PDB entry 6RRR | X-ray diffraction, 2.11 A resolution | chains A and B

== Chain A (and B) ==
Molecule: PvdP
From: Pseudomonas aeruginosa (strain ATCC 15692 / DSM 22644 / CIP 104116 / JCM 14847 / LMG 12228 / 1C / PRS 101 / PAO1)
Notes: fragment: PvdP; chain B of this document is another copy of the same molecule, construct and numbering; everything in this record applies to it too
UniProt: Q9I188 (Q9I188_PSEAE); residue numbers follow UniProt; this construct covers 1-544
Chain sequence (544 residues; row label = number of the first residue in the row):
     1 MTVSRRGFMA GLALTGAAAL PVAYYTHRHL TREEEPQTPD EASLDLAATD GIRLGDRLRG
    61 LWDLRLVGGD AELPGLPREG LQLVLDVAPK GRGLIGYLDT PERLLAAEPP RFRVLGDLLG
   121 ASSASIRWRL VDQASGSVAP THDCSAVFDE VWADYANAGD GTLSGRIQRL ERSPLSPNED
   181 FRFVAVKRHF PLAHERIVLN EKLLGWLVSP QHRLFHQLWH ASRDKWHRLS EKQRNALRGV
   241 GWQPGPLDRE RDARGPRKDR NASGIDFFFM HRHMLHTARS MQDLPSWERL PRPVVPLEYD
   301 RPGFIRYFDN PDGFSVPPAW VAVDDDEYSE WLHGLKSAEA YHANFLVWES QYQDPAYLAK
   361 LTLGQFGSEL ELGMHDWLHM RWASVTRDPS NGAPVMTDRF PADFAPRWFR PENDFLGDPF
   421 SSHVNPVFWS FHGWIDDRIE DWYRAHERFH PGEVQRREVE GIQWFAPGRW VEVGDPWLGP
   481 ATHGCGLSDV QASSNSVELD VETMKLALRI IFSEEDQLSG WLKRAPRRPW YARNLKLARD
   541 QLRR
Not modelled in the structure: 1-35, 154-156, 387-396, 488-497, 514-524, 542-544 (chain B: 1-35, 151-159, 175-177, 387-396, 485-495, 514-526, 542-544)
Modified / non-standard residues: Cys485 (s,S-(2-hydroxyethyl)thiocysteine; CME)
From the paper describing this entry:
  - contacts within the chain: Asp56-His333 (hydrogen bond), Asp86-Leu297 (hydrogen bond), Leu104-Arg301 (hydrogen bond), Ala106-Arg301 (hydrogen bond), Glu108-Arg301 (hydrogen bond)
  - conformationally variable residues (order/disorder transition): Tyr531

== Chain A / chain B interface ==
Residue-residue contacts (128; chain A residue first):
  Gln37(A) - Pro256(B)
  Thr38(A) - Lys258(B)  hydrogen bond (backbone-side chain)
  Thr38(A) - Asp259(B)
  Pro39(A) - Lys258(B)
  Pro39(A) - Leu372(B)
  Asp40(A) - Arg254(B)
  Asp40(A) - Lys258(B)  salt bridge
  Asp40(A) - Leu372(B)
  Glu41(A) - Leu372(B)
  Glu41(A) - Asn534(B)
  Glu41(A) - Lys536(B)
  Ala42(A) - Trp348(B)  hydrophobic
  Ala42(A) - Leu372(B)
  Ala42(A) - Gly373(B)
  Ala42(A) - Trp377(B)
  Ala42(A) - Lys536(B)
  Ser43(A) - Asn344(B)  hydrogen bond (backbone-side chain)
  Ser43(A) - Trp377(B)
  Ser43(A) - Lys536(B)
  Leu44(A) - Ala340(B)  hydrophobic
  Leu44(A) - Asn344(B)
  Leu44(A) - Trp377(B)
  Leu44(A) - Ala538(B)
  Leu44(A) - Gln541(B)
  Asp45(A) - Ala343(B)
  Asp45(A) - Asn344(B)  hydrogen bond (backbone-side chain)
  Leu46(A) - Ala343(B)  hydrophobic
  Leu46(A) - Asp540(B)
  Ala88(A) - His342(B)
  Gly91(A) - His342(B)
  Arg92(A) - His342(B)  hydrogen bond (backbone-backbone)
  Arg92(A) - Val347(B)
  Gly93(A) - His342(B)  hydrogen bond (backbone-backbone)
  Gly93(A) - Leu346(B)
  Ile95(A) - Leu346(B)  hydrophobic
  Arg113(A) - Arg289(B)
  Leu115(A) - Glu349(B)
  Leu115(A) - Ser350(B)
  Leu115(A) - Gln353(B)
  Gly116(A) - Ser350(B)  hydrogen bond (backbone-side chain)
  Asp117(A) - Ser350(B)  hydrogen bond
  Asp117(A) - Gln351(B)
  Leu119(A) - Val347(B)  hydrophobic
  Leu119(A) - Gln351(B)
  Arg127(A) - Asp354(B)  salt bridge
  Arg127(A) - Ala356(B)
  Arg129(A) - Ser350(B)  hydrogen bond
  Arg129(A) - Asp354(B)  salt bridge
  Val138(A) - Glu288(B)
  Val138(A) - Gln353(B)
  Pro140(A) - Gln353(B)
  Gln168(A) - Arg448(B)
  Arg169(A) - Arg448(B)  hydrogen bond (backbone-side chain)
  Leu170(A) - Pro355(B)  hydrophobic
  Leu170(A) - Arg448(B)
  Arg172(A) - Arg448(B)  hydrogen bond (backbone-side chain)
  Pro174(A) - Arg448(B)
  Pro174(A) - Pro451(B)  hydrophobic
  Arg254(A) - Asp40(B)
  Pro256(A) - Gln37(B)
  Lys258(A) - Thr38(B)  hydrogen bond (side chain-backbone)
  Lys258(A) - Pro39(B)
  Lys258(A) - Asp40(B)  salt bridge
  Asp259(A) - Thr38(B)
  Arg260(A) - Pro36(B)
  Glu288(A) - Val138(B)
  Arg289(A) - Arg113(B)
  Pro293(A) - Tyr299(B)  hydrogen bond (backbone-side chain)
  Val294(A) - Tyr299(B)  hydrogen bond (backbone-side chain)
  Val295(A) - Tyr299(B)  hydrophobic
  Pro296(A) - Tyr299(B)
  Glu298(A) - Arg292(B)  hydrogen bond (backbone-side chain)
  Glu298(A) - His342(B)  salt bridge
  Tyr299(A) - Pro293(B)  hydrogen bond (side chain-backbone)
  Tyr299(A) - Val294(B)  hydrogen bond (side chain-backbone)
  Tyr299(A) - Val295(B)  hydrophobic
  Tyr299(A) - Pro296(B)
  Glu339(A) - Leu46(B)
  Ala340(A) - Leu44(B)  hydrophobic
  His342(A) - Ala88(B)
  His342(A) - Gly91(B)
  His342(A) - Arg92(B)  hydrogen bond (backbone-backbone)
  His342(A) - Gly93(B)  hydrogen bond (backbone-backbone)
  His342(A) - Glu298(B)  salt bridge
  Ala343(A) - Asp45(B)
  Ala343(A) - Leu46(B)  hydrophobic
  Ala343(A) - Arg92(B)  hydrogen bond (backbone-side chain)
  Asn344(A) - Ser43(B)  hydrogen bond (side chain-backbone)
  Asn344(A) - Leu44(B)
  Asn344(A) - Asp45(B)  hydrogen bond (side chain-backbone)
  Leu346(A) - Gly93(B)
  Leu346(A) - Ile95(B)  hydrophobic
  Val347(A) - Arg92(B)
  Val347(A) - Gly93(B)
  Val347(A) - Leu119(B)  hydrophobic
  Trp348(A) - Ala42(B)  hydrophobic
  Ser350(A) - Leu115(B)
  Ser350(A) - Gly116(B)  hydrogen bond (side chain-backbone)
  Ser350(A) - Asp117(B)  hydrogen bond
  Ser350(A) - Arg129(B)  hydrogen bond
  Gln351(A) - Asp117(B)
  Gln351(A) - Leu119(B)
  Gln353(A) - Leu115(B)
  Gln353(A) - Val138(B)
  Gln353(A) - Pro140(B)
  Asp354(A) - Arg127(B)  salt bridge
  Asp354(A) - Arg129(B)  salt bridge
  Pro355(A) - Leu170(B)  hydrophobic
  Ala356(A) - Arg127(B)
  Leu372(A) - Pro39(B)
  Leu372(A) - Asp40(B)
  Leu372(A) - Glu41(B)
  Leu372(A) - Ala42(B)
  Gly373(A) - Ala42(B)
  Trp377(A) - Ala42(B)
  Trp377(A) - Ser43(B)
  Trp377(A) - Leu44(B)
  Arg448(A) - Gln168(B)
  Arg448(A) - Arg169(B)  hydrogen bond (side chain-backbone)
  Arg448(A) - Leu170(B)
  Arg448(A) - Arg172(B)  hydrogen bond (side chain-backbone)
  Arg448(A) - Ser173(B)
  Arg448(A) - Pro174(B)
  Asn534(A) - Glu41(B)
  Lys536(A) - Glu41(B)
  Lys536(A) - Ser43(B)
  Ala538(A) - Leu44(B)
  Gln541(A) - Leu44(B)
Also at the interface, not in a pair above, chain A (73 interface residues in all): Lys90, Ala139, Asp143, Arg292, Gly334, Glu349, Asp441, Arg444, Phe449
Also at the interface, not in a pair above, chain B (78 interface residues in all): Lys90, Gln133, Ala139, Asp143, Gly334, Glu339, Asp441, Arg444, Glu447, Leu537

== Summary ==
Chain A and chain B form an interface of 73 and 78 residues respectively, with 26 hydrogen bonds and 8 salt
bridges. Among the polar pairs are Asp40(A)-Lys258(B), Arg127(A)-Asp354(B) and Arg129(A)-Asp354(B). The paper
reports conformational variability at Tyr531(A); contacts within the chain involving Asp56(A), His333(A) and
Asp86(A) among others.
Both chains are PvdP (Pseudomonas aeruginosa (strain ATCC 15692 / DSM 22644 / CIP 104116 / JCM 14847 / LMG
12228 / 1C / PRS 101 / PAO1)). Entry 6RRR (Crystal structure of the tyrosinase PvdP from Pseudomonas
aeruginosa) was determined by X-ray diffraction together with 6RRP and 6RRQ from the same study.
